PDB entry 8ZC6 | electron microscopy, 6.85 A resolution (low resolution: residue-level contacts below are approximate; hydrogen-bond / salt-bridge calls are withheld) | chains A and H of the 18 polymer chains in the assembly

Chain A:
Molecule: Spike glycoprotein
From: Severe acute respiratory syndrome coronavirus 2
UniProtKB: P0DTC2 (SPIKE_SARS2); aligned to UniProt positions 14-1202 over residues 17-1211 (the alignment contains insertions or deletions, so no single offset holds)
Sequence (1238 residues; row label = number of the first residue in the row; note: 6 numbers in that range are skipped by the numbering (no residue carries them; nothing is unmodelled there)):
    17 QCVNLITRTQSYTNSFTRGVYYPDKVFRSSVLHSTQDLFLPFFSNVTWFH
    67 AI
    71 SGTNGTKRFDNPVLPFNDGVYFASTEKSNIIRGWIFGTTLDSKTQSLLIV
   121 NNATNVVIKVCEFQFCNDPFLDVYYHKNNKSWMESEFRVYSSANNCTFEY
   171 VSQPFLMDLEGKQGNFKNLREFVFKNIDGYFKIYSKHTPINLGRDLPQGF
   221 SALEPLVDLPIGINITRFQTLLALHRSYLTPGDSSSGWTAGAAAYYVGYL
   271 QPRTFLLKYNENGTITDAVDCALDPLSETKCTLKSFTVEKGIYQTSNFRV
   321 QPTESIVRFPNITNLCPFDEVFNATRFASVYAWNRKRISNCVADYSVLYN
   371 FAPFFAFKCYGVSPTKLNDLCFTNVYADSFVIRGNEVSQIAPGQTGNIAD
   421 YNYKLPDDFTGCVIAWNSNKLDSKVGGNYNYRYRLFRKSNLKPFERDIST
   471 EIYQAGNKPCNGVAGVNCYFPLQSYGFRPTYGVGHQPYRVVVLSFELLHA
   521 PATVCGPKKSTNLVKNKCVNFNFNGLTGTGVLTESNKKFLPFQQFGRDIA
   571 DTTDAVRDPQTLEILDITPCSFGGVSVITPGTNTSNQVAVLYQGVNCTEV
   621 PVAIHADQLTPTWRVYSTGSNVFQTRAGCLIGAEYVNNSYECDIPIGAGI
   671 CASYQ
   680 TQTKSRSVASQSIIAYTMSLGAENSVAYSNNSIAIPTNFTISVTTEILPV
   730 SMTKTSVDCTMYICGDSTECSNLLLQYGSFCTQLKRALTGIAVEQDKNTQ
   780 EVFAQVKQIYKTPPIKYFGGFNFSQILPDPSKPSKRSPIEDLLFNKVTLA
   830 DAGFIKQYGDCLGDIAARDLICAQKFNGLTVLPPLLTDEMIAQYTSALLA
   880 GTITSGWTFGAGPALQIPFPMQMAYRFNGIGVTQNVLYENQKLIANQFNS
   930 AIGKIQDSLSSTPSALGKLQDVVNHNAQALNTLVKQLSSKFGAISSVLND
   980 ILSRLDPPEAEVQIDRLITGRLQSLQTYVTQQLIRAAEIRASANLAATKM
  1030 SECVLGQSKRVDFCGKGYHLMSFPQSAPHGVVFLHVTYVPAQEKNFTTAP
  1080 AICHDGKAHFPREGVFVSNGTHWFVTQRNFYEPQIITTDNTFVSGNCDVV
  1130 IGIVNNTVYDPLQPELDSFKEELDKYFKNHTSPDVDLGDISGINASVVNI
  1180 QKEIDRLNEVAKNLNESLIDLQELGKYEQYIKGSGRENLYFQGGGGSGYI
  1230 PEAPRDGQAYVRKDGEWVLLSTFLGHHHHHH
Unresolved in the structure: 17-26, 71-81, 97-98, 143-154, 161-167, 177-186, 211-215, 248-262, 621-640, 680-690, 828-855, 1148-1260
Differences from the reference sequence: variant I22 (Thr19 in P0DTC2), S27 (Ala in P0DTC2), D142 (Gly in P0DTC2), G213 (Val in P0DTC2), D339 (Gly in P0DTC2), F371 (Ser in P0DTC2), P373 (Ser in P0DTC2), F375 (Ser in P0DTC2), A376 (Thr in P0DTC2), N405 (Asp in P0DTC2), S408 (Arg in P0DTC2), N417 (Lys in P0DTC2), K440 (Asn in P0DTC2), R452 (Leu in P0DTC2), N477 (Ser in P0DTC2), K478 (Thr in P0DTC2), A484 (Glu in P0DTC2), V486 (Phe in P0DTC2), R498 (Gln in P0DTC2), Y501 (Asn in P0DTC2), H505 (Tyr in P0DTC2), G614 (Asp in P0DTC2), Y655 (His in P0DTC2), K683 (Asn679 in P0DTC2), K764 (Asn in P0DTC2), Y796 (Asp in P0DTC2), H954 (Gln in P0DTC2), K969 (Asn in P0DTC2); engineered mutation P817 (Phe in P0DTC2), P892 (Ala in P0DTC2), P899 (Ala in P0DTC2), P942 (Ala in P0DTC2), P986 (Lys in P0DTC2), P987 (Val in P0DTC2); expression tag (1212-1260)
Swiss-Prot annotation at these positions:
  - glycosylation: N20 (N-linked (GlcNAc...) (complex) asparagine)
Cystine bridges: C291-C301, C336-C361, C379-C432, C391-C525, C480-C488, C538-C590, C617-C649, C662-C671, C738-C760, C743-C749, C1032-C1043, C1082-C1126
Covalently attached groups: N-acetylglucosamine (NAG) linked to N61, N122, N282, N331, N616, N709, N717, N801, N1098

Chain H:
Molecule: Heavy chain of D1F6 Fab
From: Homo sapiens
Notes: antibody fragment or engineered binder
Sequence (230 residues; row label = number of the first residue in the row):
     1 EVQLVQSGAEVKKPGASVKVSCKASGYIFSDYNIHWVRQAPGQGLEWMGW
    51 ISPDSDDTNYAQSFQGRVTMTRDTSITTVYMELSSLRSDDTAVYFCARSV
   101 GYCSLNSCQRWMWFDTWGQGALVTVSSASTKGPSVFPLAPSSKSTSGGTA
   151 ALGCLVKDYFPEPVTVSWNSGALTSGVHTFPAVLQSSGLYSLSSVVTVPS
   201 SSLGTQTYICNVNHKPSNTKVDKKVEPKSC
Unresolved in the structure: 1, 142-148, 230
Cystine bridges: C22-C96, C103-C108, C154-C210

How chain A and chain H interact:
Contacting residue pairs - 25 pairs, chain A then chain H:
  R346(A) with Y102(H)
  L441(A) with D54(H)
  K444(A) with D31(H); Y102(H)
  V445(A) with I28(H); Y32(H)
  G446(A) with V100(H)
  G447(A) with V100(H); G101(H)
  Y449(A) with C108(H); W111(H); W113(H)
  N450(A) with Y102(H); C103(H); S104(H); L105(H); C108(H)
  R452(A) with L105(H); S107(H); C108(H); W111(H)
  F490(A) with R110(H)
  L492(A) with S107(H); W111(H)
  Q493(A) with W111(H)
Also at the interface, not in a pair above, chain A (14 interface residues in all): S443, S494
Also at the interface, not in a pair above, chain H (17 interface residues in all): S30, M112

Summary:
14 residues of chain A face 17 of chain H across their interface. Covalently linked N-acetylglucosamine: at
N61(A), N122(A), N282(A), N331(A), N616(A) and N709(A) and 3 more.
Chain A is Spike glycoprotein (Severe acute respiratory syndrome coronavirus 2) and chain H is Heavy chain of
D1F6 Fab (Homo sapiens); the structure, SARS-CoV-2 Omicron BA.4 spike trimer (6P) in complex with D1F6 Fab,
head-to-head aggregate, was determined by electron microscopy (same publication as 8ZBY, 8ZBZ, 8ZC0, 8ZC1,
8ZC2, 8ZC3, 8ZC4 and 8ZC5).
